7BYD - chains A and B of the 5 polymer chains in the assembly; structure by X-ray diffraction, 2.80 A resolution.

== Chain A ==
Molecule: B protein
Source organism: Macaca mulatta
UniProt: B2ZHY7 (B2ZHY7_MACMU); residues 1-276 here correspond to UniProt positions 22-297 (UniProt number = residue number + 21)
Amino-acid sequence (276 residues; each row starts with the number of its first residue):
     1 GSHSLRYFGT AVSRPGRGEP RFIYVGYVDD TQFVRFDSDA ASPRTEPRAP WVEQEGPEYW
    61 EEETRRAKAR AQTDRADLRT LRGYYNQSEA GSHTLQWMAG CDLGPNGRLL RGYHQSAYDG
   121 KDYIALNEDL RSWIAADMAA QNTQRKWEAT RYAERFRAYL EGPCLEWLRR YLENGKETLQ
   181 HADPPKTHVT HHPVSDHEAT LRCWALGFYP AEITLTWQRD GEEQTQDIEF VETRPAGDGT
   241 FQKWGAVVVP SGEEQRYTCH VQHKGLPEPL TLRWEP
Construct notes: engineered mutation Glu-128 (Arg149 in B2ZHY7), Glu-177 (Lys198 in B2ZHY7), Glu-223 (Asp244 in B2ZHY7)
Disulfides: Cys-101/Cys-164, Cys-203/Cys-259

== Chain B ==
Molecule: Beta-2-microglobulin
Source organism: Macaca mulatta
UniProt: Q6V7J5 (B2MG_MACMU); residues 0-99 here correspond to UniProt positions 20-119 (UniProt number = residue number + 20)
Amino-acid sequence (100 residues; numbered 0 to 99; the number before each row is that of its first residue; numbering starts at 0):
     0 AIQRTPKIQV YSRHPPENGK PNFLNCYVSG FHPSDIEVDL LKNGEKMGKV EHSDLSFSKD
    60 WSFYLLYYTE FTPNEKDEYA CRVNHVTLSG PRTVKWDRDM
Disulfides: Cys-25/Cys-80
Metal / ion sites: Ca2+: His-84, Leu-87

== Interface between chain A and chain B ==
Pairs across the interface (53; chain A residue first):
  Phe-8(A) with Phe-56(B), hydrophobic
  Gly-9(A) with Phe-56(B)
  Thr-10(A) with Leu-54(B); Phe-56(B); Phe-62(B)
  Val-12(A) with Ser-33(B)
  Val-25(A) with Asp-53(B); Leu-54(B); Ser-55(B)
  Tyr-27(A) with Ser-55(B), hydrogen bond; Tyr-63(B), hydrogen bond
  Gln-32(A) with Asp-53(B), hydrogen bond
  Arg-35(A) with Asp-53(B), salt bridge
  Arg-48(A) with Asp-53(B), salt bridge
  Gln-96(A) with His-31(B), hydrogen bond; Phe-56(B); Trp-60(B), hydrogen bond (side chain-backbone); Phe-62(B)
  Trp-97(A) with Phe-56(B)
  Tyr-113(A) with Lys-58(B)
  Gln-115(A) with Lys-58(B); Trp-60(B)
  Ser-116(A) with Trp-60(B)
  Ala-117(A) with Trp-60(B), hydrophobic
  Asp-119(A) with Ala-0(B); Ile-1(B), hydrogen bond (backbone-backbone)
  Gly-120(A) with Ile-1(B); His-31(B)
  Asp-122(A) with Trp-60(B), hydrogen bond
  Arg-202(A) with Asp-98(B), hydrogen bond (side chain-backbone)
  Trp-204(A) with Asp-98(B); Met-99(B)
  Leu-206(A) with Pro-14(B), hydrophobic
  Val-231(A) with Gln-8(B)
  Glu-232(A) with Lys-6(B); Gln-8(B), hydrogen bond (backbone-side chain); Ser-28(B)
  Arg-234(A) with Gln-8(B), hydrogen bond; Tyr-10(B); Met-99(B), hydrogen bond (side chain-backbone)
  Pro-235(A) with Tyr-10(B), hydrogen bond (backbone-side chain); Asn-24(B); Tyr-26(B); Leu-65(B), hydrophobic
  Ala-236(A) with Arg-12(B), hydrogen bond (backbone-side chain); Asn-24(B), hydrogen bond (backbone-side chain)
  Gly-237(A) with Arg-12(B), hydrogen bond (backbone-side chain); Leu-65(B)
  Asp-238(A) with Arg-12(B)
  Gln-242(A) with Tyr-10(B); Ser-11(B); Arg-12(B), hydrogen bond (side chain-backbone)
  Trp-244(A) with Met-99(B), hydrogen bond (side chain-backbone)
Also at the interface, not in a pair above, chain A (36 interface residues in all): Ile-23, Thr-94, Met-98, Lys-121, His-192, Thr-233
Also at the interface, not in a pair above, chain B (27 interface residues in all): Arg-3, His-13, His-51

== Summary ==
Chain A and chain B form an interface of 36 and 27 residues respectively; the contacts include 17 hydrogen
bonds and 2 salt bridges. Polar contacts include Arg-35(A)/Asp-53(B), Arg-48(A)/Asp-53(B) and
Tyr-27(A)/Ser-55(B). His-84(B) and Leu-87(B) coordinate Ca2+.
Chain A is B protein and chain B is Beta-2-microglobulin, both from Macaca mulatta; the structure, Crystal
structure of SN45 TCR in complex with lipopeptide-bound Mamu-B*05104, was determined by X-ray diffraction.
